PDB entry 7U46 | electron microscopy, 2.68 A resolution | chains A and J of the 11 polymer chains in the assembly

[Chain A]
Protein: Histone H3-like centromeric protein A
Source organism: Homo sapiens
Reference sequence: P49450 (CENPA_HUMAN); residues 1-140 here = UniProt positions 1-140
Amino-acid sequence (140 residues; numbered 1 to 140; the number before each row is that of its first residue):
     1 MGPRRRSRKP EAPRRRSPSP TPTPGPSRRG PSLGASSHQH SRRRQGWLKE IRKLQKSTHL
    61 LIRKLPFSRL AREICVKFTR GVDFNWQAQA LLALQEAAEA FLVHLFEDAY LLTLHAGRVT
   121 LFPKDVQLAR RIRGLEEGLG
Unresolved in the structure: 1-45, 135-140
Swiss-Prot annotation at these positions:
  - region: Gln39 to Leu54 (Important for flexibility of DNA ends that protrude from nucleosomes)
  - modified residue: Gly2 (N,N,N-trimethylglycine), Ser7 (Phosphoserine), Ser17 (Phosphoserine), Ser19 (Phosphoserine), Ser27 (Phosphoserine), Ser68 (Phosphoserine)

[Chain J]
Molecule: 147-nt DNA strand
Sequence (147 nucleotides; numbered -73 to 73; the number before each row is that of its first residue; numbers below 1 keep their minus sign (DA-73 is residue -73)):
   -73 ATCAATATCC ACCTGCAGAT ACTACCAAAA GTGTATTTGG AAACTGCTCC ATCAAAAGGC
   -13 ATGTTCAGCT GGATTCCAGC TGAACATGCC TTTTGATGGA GCAGTTTCCA AATACACTTT
    47 TGGTAGTATC TGCAGGTGGA TATTGAT
Unresolved in the structure: -73, 73

[How chain A and chain J interact]
Pairs across the interface - 14 pairs, chain A then chain J:
  Arg63(A) - DC-14(J)  sugar contact
  Arg63(A) - DA-13(J)  salt bridge to the phosphate
  Arg72(A) - DT-22(J)  salt bridge to the phosphate
  Asn85(A) - DA-23(J)  phosphate contact
  Asn85(A) - DT-22(J)  phosphate contact
  Trp86(A) - DA-23(J)  phosphate contact
  Trp86(A) - DT-22(J)  hydrogen bond to the phosphate
  Gln87(A) - DA-23(J)  phosphate contact
  Arg118(A) - DG-3(J)  phosphate contact
  Arg118(A) - DG-2(J)  phosphate contact
  Val119(A) - DG-3(J)  hydrogen bond to the phosphate
  Thr120(A) - DT-4(J)  phosphate contact
  Thr120(A) - DG-3(J)  hydrogen bond to the phosphate
  Phe122(A) - DG-2(J)  phosphate contact
Interface residues without a listed pair, chain A (11 interface residues in all): Ala88, Gly117

[In short]
Chain A and chain J form an interface of 11 and 7 residues respectively, with 3 hydrogen bonds and 2 salt
bridges. Polar pairs include Trp86(A)-DT-22(J), Val119(A)-DG-3(J) and Thr120(A)-DG-3(J).
Here chain A is Histone H3-like centromeric protein A (Homo sapiens) and chain J is a 147-nt DNA strand. Entry
7U46 (Cryo-EM structure of CENP-A nucleosome (palindromic alpha satellite DNA) in complex with CENP-N) was
determined by electron microscopy together with 7U4D and 7U47 from the same study.
